Entry 6SE0 (electron microscopy, 3.80 A resolution); this record covers chains A and I of the 10 polymer chains in the assembly.

Chain A:
Name: Histone H3-like centromeric protein A
Organism: Homo sapiens
UniProtKB: P49450 (CENPA_HUMAN); residue numbers follow UniProt; this construct covers 1-140
Amino-acid sequence (140 residues; numbered 1 to 140; the number before each row is that of its first residue):
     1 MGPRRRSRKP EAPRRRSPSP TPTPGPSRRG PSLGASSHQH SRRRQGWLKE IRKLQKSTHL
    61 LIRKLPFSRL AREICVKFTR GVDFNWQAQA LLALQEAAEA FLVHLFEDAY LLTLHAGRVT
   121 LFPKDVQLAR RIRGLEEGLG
Disordered / not traced: 1-41

Chain I:
Molecule: 145-nt DNA strand
Organism: synthetic construct
Sequence (145 nucleotides; each row starts with the number of its first residue; numbers below 1 keep their minus sign (DA-72 is residue -72)):
   -72 ATCAGAATCC CGGTGCCGAG GCCGCTCAAT TGGTCGTAGA CAGCTCTAGC ACCGCTTAAA
   -12 CGCACGTACG CGCTGTCCCC CGCGTTTTAA CCGCCAAGGG GATTACTCCC TAGTCTCCAG
    48 GCACGTGTCA GATATATACA TCGAT

Chain A / chain I interface:
Contacting residue pairs - 15 pairs, chain A then chain I:
  Arg42(A) - DG70(I)  salt bridge to the phosphate
  Arg42(A) - DA71(I)  phosphate contact
  Arg44(A) - DG70(I)  phosphate contact
  Arg63(A) - DA-14(I)  sugar contact
  Arg63(A) - DA-13(I)  salt bridge to the phosphate
  Asn85(A) - DG-24(I)  phosphate contact
  Asn85(A) - DC-23(I)  phosphate contact
  Trp86(A) - DG-24(I)  sugar contact
  Trp86(A) - DC-23(I)  hydrogen bond to the phosphate
  Gln87(A) - DG-24(I)  phosphate contact
  Arg118(A) - DG-3(I)  phosphate contact
  Arg118(A) - DC-2(I)  salt bridge to the phosphate
  Val119(A) - DG-3(I)  hydrogen bond to the phosphate
  Thr120(A) - DG-3(I)  hydrogen bond to the phosphate
  Phe122(A) - DG-3(I)  sugar contact
Other interface residues (no listed pair), chain A (13 interface residues in all): Arg72, Ala88, Gly117
Other interface residues (no listed pair), chain I (9 interface residues in all): DC-4

Overview:
13 residues of chain A face 9 of chain I across their interface; the contacts include 3 hydrogen bonds and 3
salt bridges. Among the polar pairs are Trp86(A)-DC-23(I), Val119(A)-DG-3(I) and Thr120(A)-DG-3(I).
Chain A is Histone H3-like centromeric protein A (Homo sapiens) and chain I is a 145-nt DNA strand (synthetic
construct); the structure, Class 1 : CENP-A nucleosome, was determined by electron microscopy, deposited
together with 6SE6, 6SEE, 6SEF and 6SEG.
